PDB entry 8HCN | electron microscopy, 2.70 A resolution | chains C and G of the 12 polymer chains in the assembly

Chain C (and G):
Molecule: Urease subunit alpha
Source organism: Klebsiella pneumoniae
Notes: EC 3.5.1.5; chain G of this document is another copy of the same molecule, construct and numbering; everything in this record applies to it too
UniProt: A0A060VJP5 (A0A060VJP5_KLEPN); residues 1-567 here = UniProt positions 1-567
Sequence (567 residues; each row starts with the number of its first residue):
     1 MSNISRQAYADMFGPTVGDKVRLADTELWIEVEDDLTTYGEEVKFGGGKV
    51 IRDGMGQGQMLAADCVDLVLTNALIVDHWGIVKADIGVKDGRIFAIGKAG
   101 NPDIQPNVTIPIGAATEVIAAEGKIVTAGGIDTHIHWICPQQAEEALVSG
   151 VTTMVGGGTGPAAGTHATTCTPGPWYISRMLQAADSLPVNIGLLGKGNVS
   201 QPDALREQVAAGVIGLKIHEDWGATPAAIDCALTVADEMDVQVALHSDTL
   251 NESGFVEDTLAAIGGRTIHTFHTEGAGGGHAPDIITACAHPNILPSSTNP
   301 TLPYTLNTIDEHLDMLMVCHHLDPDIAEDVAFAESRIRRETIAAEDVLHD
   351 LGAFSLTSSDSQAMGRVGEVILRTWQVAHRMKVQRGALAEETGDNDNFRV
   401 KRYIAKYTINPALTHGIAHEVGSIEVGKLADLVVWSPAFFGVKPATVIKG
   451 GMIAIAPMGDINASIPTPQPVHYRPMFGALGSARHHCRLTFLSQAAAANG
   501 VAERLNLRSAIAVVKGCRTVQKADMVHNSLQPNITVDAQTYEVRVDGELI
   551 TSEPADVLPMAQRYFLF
Not modelled in the structure: 1

Interface between chain C and chain G:
Contacting residue pairs (123):
  Asp11(C) - Ile326(G)
  Met12(C) - Ile326(G)  hydrophobic
  Met12(C) - Glu328(G)
  Phe45(C) - Ala163(G)
  Phe45(C) - Gly164(G)
  Phe45(C) - Asp221(G)
  Phe45(C) - Trp222(G)  hydrophobic
  Phe45(C) - His321(G)
  Gly46(C) - Asp221(G)
  Gly46(C) - His320(G)
  Gly47(C) - Asp221(G)  hydrogen bond (backbone-side chain)
  Gly47(C) - His320(G)
  Gly48(C) - Leu250(G)
  Lys49(C) - His321(G)  hydrogen bond (side chain-backbone)
  Ile51(C) - Asp221(G)
  Ile51(C) - Trp222(G)  hydrophobic
  Arg52(C) - Glu220(G)
  Arg52(C) - Asp221(G)
  Arg52(C) - Trp222(G)
  Arg52(C) - Gly223(G)
  Arg52(C) - Glu252(G)  salt bridge
  Asp53(C) - Asn198(G)
  Asp53(C) - Val199(G)
  Asp53(C) - Ser200(G)  hydrogen bond
  Asp53(C) - Trp222(G)  hydrogen bond (backbone-backbone)
  Asp53(C) - Thr225(G)
  Asp53(C) - Ala228(G)
  Gln57(C) - Lys196(G)  hydrogen bond
  Gln57(C) - Asn198(G)  hydrogen bond (side chain-backbone)
  Gln57(C) - Val199(G)
  Gln57(C) - Trp222(G)
  Gln59(C) - Val199(G)
  Gln59(C) - Ser200(G)  hydrogen bond (side chain-backbone)
  Gln59(C) - Gln201(G)  hydrogen bond (side chain-backbone)
  Leu61(C) - Asp203(G)
  Leu61(C) - Glu207(G)
  Ala62(C) - Pro174(G)
  Ala62(C) - Glu207(G)  hydrogen bond (backbone-side chain)
  Asp67(C) - Trp175(G)
  Asp67(C) - Tyr176(G)
  Leu68(C) - Tyr176(G)
  Asp90(C) - Trp175(G)
  Gly91(C) - Trp175(G)
  Gly113(C) - Lys196(G)
  Ala114(C) - Pro172(G)
  Ala114(C) - Lys196(G)  hydrogen bond (backbone-side chain)
  Ala114(C) - Val199(G)  hydrophobic
  Ala114(C) - Ala204(G)  hydrophobic
  Ala114(C) - Gln208(G)
  Ala115(C) - Pro172(G)
  Ala115(C) - Gly173(G)
  Thr116(C) - Pro172(G)
  Thr116(C) - Lys196(G)  hydrogen bond (backbone-side chain)
  Thr116(C) - Trp222(G)
  Glu117(C) - Thr159(G)
  Glu117(C) - Ala162(G)
  Glu117(C) - Gly164(G)  hydrogen bond (side chain-backbone)
  Glu117(C) - Thr165(G)
  Glu117(C) - Pro172(G)
  Glu117(C) - Tyr176(G)
  Val118(C) - Ala162(G)
  Val118(C) - Ala163(G)  hydrogen bond (backbone-backbone)
  Val118(C) - Gly164(G)  hydrogen bond (backbone-backbone)
  Val118(C) - Trp222(G)  hydrophobic
  Ile119(C) - Ala162(G)  hydrophobic
  Ala120(C) - Ala163(G)
  Ala120(C) - His321(G)
  Gly450(C) - Trp175(G)
  Gly451(C) - Tyr176(G)  hydrogen bond (backbone-side chain)
  Met452(C) - Tyr176(G)  hydrophobic
  Met452(C) - Arg179(G)
  Met452(C) - Met180(G)  hydrophobic
  Ile453(C) - Pro161(G)
  Ile453(C) - Ala162(G)
  Ala456(C) - Pro161(G)  hydrophobic
  Met458(C) - Ile138(G)  hydrophobic
  Met458(C) - Cys139(G)  hydrophobic
  Met458(C) - Pro161(G)  hydrophobic
  Met458(C) - Gln362(G)
  Asp460(C) - Gln362(G)
  Ile461(C) - Cys139(G)  hydrophobic
  Ile461(C) - Gln141(G)
  Ile461(C) - Gln142(G)
  Ile461(C) - Glu145(G)
  Ile461(C) - Gln362(G)
  Ile461(C) - Val367(G)
  Asn462(C) - Arg366(G)
  Asn462(C) - Gly368(G)  hydrogen bond (side chain-backbone)
  Asn462(C) - Glu369(G)  hydrogen bond
  Ala463(C) - Gln362(G)
  Ala463(C) - Gly365(G)
  Ser464(C) - Met315(G)  hydrogen bond
  Ser464(C) - Gln362(G)
  Ser464(C) - Ala363(G)  hydrogen bond (backbone-backbone)
  Ser464(C) - Met364(G)  hydrogen bond (backbone-backbone)
  Ser464(C) - Gly365(G)
  Ser464(C) - Arg366(G)
  Ile465(C) - Met315(G)
  Ile465(C) - Val318(G)  hydrophobic
  Ile465(C) - Gln362(G)
  Pro466(C) - His166(G)
  Pro466(C) - Gln362(G)
  Thr467(C) - Val318(G)
  Arg474(C) - Gln141(G)
  Pro475(C) - Pro140(G)
  Pro475(C) - Gln141(G)
  Met476(C) - Ile138(G)
  Met476(C) - Cys139(G)  hydrophobic
  Met476(C) - Pro140(G)
  Met476(C) - Pro161(G)
  Phe477(C) - Trp137(G)
  Phe477(C) - Ile138(G)
  Phe477(C) - Cys139(G)
  Phe477(C) - Pro140(G)
  Phe477(C) - Met180(G)  hydrophobic
  Phe477(C) - Leu187(G)  hydrophobic
  Leu480(C) - Pro140(G)  hydrophobic
  Leu480(C) - Ser186(G)
  Gly481(C) - Ser186(G)
  Ser482(C) - Gln182(G)
  Ala483(C) - Arg179(G)
  Ala483(C) - Ala183(G)  hydrophobic
  His486(C) - Arg179(G)
Interface residues without a listed pair, chain C (52 interface residues in all): Glu122, Cys487, Arg508
Interface residues without a listed pair, chain G (64 interface residues in all): Gly160, Ala167, Cys170, Cys319, Leu322, Asp329, Phe332, Arg508

In short:
The interface between chain C and chain G involves 52 residues on one side and 64 on the other; the contacts
include 20 hydrogen bonds and 1 salt bridge. Among the polar pairs are Arg52(C)-Glu252(G), Gly47(C)-Asp221(G)
and Lys49(C)-His321(G).
Both chains are Urease subunit alpha (Klebsiella pneumoniae). Entry 8HCN (CryoEM Structure of Klebsiella
pneumoniae UreD/urease complex) was determined by electron microscopy, deposited together with 8HC1.
